PDB entry 7Y41 | electron microscopy, 4.10 A resolution (low resolution: residue-level contacts below are approximate; hydrogen-bond / salt-bridge calls are withheld) | chains A and e of the 33 polymer chains in the assembly

Chain A:
Molecule: 23S ribosomal RNA
Source organism: Mycolicibacterium smegmatis MC2 155
Sequence (3120 nucleotides; each row starts with the number of its first residue):
     1 UAAGUGUUUAAGGGCGCAUGGUGGAUGCCUUGGCACUGGGAGCCGAUGAA
    51 GGACGUAGGAGGCUGCGAUAAGCCUCGGGGAGCUGUCAACCGAGCGUUGA
   101 UCCGAGGAUGUCCGAAUGGGGAAACCCGGCACGAGUGAUGUCGUGUCACC
   151 AGGCGCUGAAUAUAUAGGCGUCUGGGGGGAACGCGGGGAAGUGAAACAUC
   201 UCAGUACCCGUAGGAAGAGAAAACAAAAUGUGAUUCCGUGAGUAGUGGCG
   251 AGCGAAAGCGGAGGAUGGCUAAACCGUAUGCAUGUGAUACCGGGUAGGGG
   301 UUGUGUGUGCGGGGUUGUGGGACCUAUCUUUCCGGCUCUACCUGGCUGGA
   351 GGGCAGUGAGAAAAUGUUGUGGUUAGCGGAAAUGGCUUGGGAUGGCCUGC
   401 CGUAGACGGUGAGAGCCCGGUACGUGAAAACCCGACGUCUGUCUUGAUGG
   451 UGUUCCCGAGUAGCAGCGGGCCCGUGGAAUCUGCUGUGAAUCUGCCGGGA
   501 CCACCCGGUAAGCCUGAAUACUUCCCAGUGACCGAUAGCGGAUUAGUACC
   551 GUGAGGGAAUGGUGAAAAGUACCCCGGGAGGGGAGUGAAAGAGUACCUGA
   601 AACCGUGCGCUUACAAUCCGUCAGAGCCCUCGACGUGUCGUGGGGUGAUG
   651 GCGUGCCUUUUGAAGAAUGAGCCUGCGAGUCAGGGACAUGUCGCGAGGUU
   701 AACCCGGGUGGGGUAGCCGCAGCGAAAGCGAGUCUGAAUAGGGCGUAUCC
   751 ACACAAGAGUGUGUGGUGUAGUGGUGUGUUCUGGACCCGAAGCGGAGUGA
   801 UCUACCCAUGGCCAGGGUGAAGCGCGGGUAAGACCGCGUGGAGGCCCGAA
   851 CCCACUUAGGUUGAAGACUGAGGGGAUGAGCUGUGGGUAGGGGUGAAAGG
   901 CCAAUCAAACUCCGUGAUAGCUGGUUCUCCCCGAAAUGCAUUUAGGUGCA
   951 GCGUCGCAUGUUUCUUGCCGGAGGUAGAGCUACUGGAUGGCCGAUGGGCC
  1001 CCACAGGGUUACUGACGUCAGCCAAACUCCGAAUGCCGGUAAGUCCAAGA
  1051 GUGCGGCAGUGAGACGGCGGGGGAUAAGCUCCGUGCGUCGAGAGGGAAAC
  1101 AGCCCAGAUCGCCGGCUAAGGCCCCUAAGCGUGUGCUAAGUGGAAAAGGA
  1151 UGUGCAGUCGCGAAGACAACCAGGAGGUUGGCUUAGAAGCAGCCACCCUU
  1201 GAAAGAGUGCGUAAUAGCUCACUGGUCAAGUGAUUGUGCGCCGAUAAUGU
  1251 AGCGGGGCUCAAGCACACCGCCGAAGCCGCGGCAGCCAACGUGUUGGCUG
  1301 GGUAGGGGAGCGUCCUGCAUCCGGUGAAGCCGCCGAGUGAUCGAGUGGUG
  1351 GAGGGUGUGGGAGUGAGAAUGCAGGCAUGAGUAGCGAUUAGGCAAGUGAG
  1401 AACCUUGCCCGCCGAAAGACCAAGGGUUCCUGGGCCAGGCCAGUCCGCCC
  1451 AGGGUGAGUCGGGACCUAAGGCGAGGCCGACAGGCGUAGUCGAUGGACAA
  1501 CGGGUUGAUAUUCCCGUACCCGUGUAUGUGCGUCCAUGAUGAAUCAGCGG
  1551 UACUAACCAUCCAAAACCACCGUGACCGCACCUUUCGGGGUGUGGCGUUG
  1601 GUGGGGCUGCAUGGGACCUUCGUUGGUAGUAGUCAAGCGAUGGGGUGACG
  1651 CAGGAAGGUAGCCGUACCGGUCAGUGGUAAUACCGGGGUAAGCCUGUAGG
  1701 GAGUCAGAUAGGUAAAUCCGUCUGGCAUAUAUCCUGAGAGGUGAUGCAUA
  1751 GCCGAGUGAGGCGAAUUCGGUGAUCCUAUGCUGCCGAGAAAAGCCUCUAG
  1801 CGAGGACAUACACGGCCCGUACCCCAAACCAACACAGGUGGUCAGGUAGA
  1851 GAAUACUAAGGCGUACGAGUGAACUAUGGUUAAGGAACUCGGCAAAAUGC
  1901 CCCCGUAACUUCGGGAGAAGGGGGACCCACAUGGCGUGUAAGCCUUUACG
  1951 GCCCAAGCGUGAGUGGGUGGCACAAACCAGUGAGAAGCGACUGUUUACUA
  2001 AAAACACAGGUCCGUGCGAAGUCGCAAGACGAUGUAUACGGACUGACGCC
  2051 UGCCCGGUGCUGGAAGGUUAAGAGGACCCGUUAACUCCCUUUGGGGGUGA
  2101 AGCGGAGAAUUUAAGCCCCAGUAAACGGCGGUGGUAACUAUAACCAUCCU
  2151 AAGGUAGCGAAAUUCCUUGUCGGGUAAGUUCCGACCUGCACGAAUGGCGU
  2201 AACGACUUCUCAACUGUCUCAACCAUAGACUCGGCGAAAUUGCACUACGA
  2251 GUAAAGAUGCUCGUUACGCGCGGCAGGACGAAAAGACCCCGGGACCUUCA
  2301 CUACAACUUGGUAUUGGUGCUCGAUACGGUUUGUGUAGGAUAGGUGGGAG
  2351 ACUGUGAAGCUCACACGCCAGUGUGGGUGGAGUCGUUGUUGAAAUACCAC
  2401 UCUGAUCGUAUUGGGCCUCUAACCUCGGACCGUAUAUCCGGUUCAGGGAC
  2451 AGUGCCUGGUGGGUAGUUUAACUGGGGCGGUUGCCUCCUAAAAUGUAACG
  2501 GAGGCGCCCAAAGGUUCCCUCAACCUGGACGGCAAUCAGGUGUUGAGUGU
  2551 AAGUGCACAAGGGAGCUUGACUGCGAGACGGACAUGUCGAGCAGGGACGA
  2601 AAGUCGGGACUAGUGAUCCGGCACCUCUGAGUGGAAGGGGUGUCGCUCAA
  2651 CGGAUAAAAGGUACCCCGGGGAUAACAGGCUGAUCUUCCCCAAGAGUCCA
  2701 UAUCGACGGGAUGGUUUGGCACCUCGAUGUCGGCUCGUCGCAUCCUGGGG
  2751 CUGGAGCAGGUCCCAAGGGUUGGGCUGUUCGCCCAUUAAAGCGGCACGCG
  2801 AGCUGGGUUUAGAACGUCGUGAGACAGUUCGGUCUCUAUCCGCCGCGCGC
  2851 GUCAGAAGCUUGAGGAAACCUGUCCCUAGUACGAGAGGACCGGGACGGAC
  2901 GAACCUCUGGUAUACCAGUUGUCCCACCAGGGGCACGGCUGGAUAGCCAC
  2951 GUUCGGACAGGAUAACCGCUGAAAGCAUCUAAGCGGGAAACCUCUUCCAA
  3001 GACCAGGCUUCUCACCCUCUAGGAGGGAUAAGGCCCCCCGCAGACCACGG
  3051 GAUUGAUAGACCAGACCUGGAAGCCUAGUAAUAGGUGCAGGGAACUGGCA
  3101 CUAACCGGCCGAAAACUUAC
Unresolved in the structure: 1
Metal / ion sites: Mg2+ site 1: G12, G13; Mg2+ site 2: C28, G1354; Mg2+ site 3: C43, G214; Mg2+ site 4 near G55 (its only coordinating residue here); Mg2+ site 5 near U69 (its only coordinating residue here); Mg2+ site 6 near U117 (its only coordinating residue here); Mg2+ site 7 near G152 (its only coordinating residue here); Mg2+ site 8: A159, U163; Mg2+ site 9: G191, U2467; Mg2+ site 10: G191, U192; Mg2+ site 11: A196, C197; Mg2+ site 12 near C202 (its only coordinating residue here); 278 more Mg2+ sites not listed
From the paper describing this entry:
  - contacts within the chain: A2003-A2162 (pi stacking)

Chain e:
Molecule: 50S ribosomal protein L35
Source organism: Mycolicibacterium smegmatis MC2 155
UniProtKB: A0QYU7 (RL35_MYCS2); numbering as in UniProt (aligned over 1-64)
Amino-acid sequence (64 residues; each row starts with the number of its first residue):
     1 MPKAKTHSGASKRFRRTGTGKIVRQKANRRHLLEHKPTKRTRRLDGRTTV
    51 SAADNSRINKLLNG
Unresolved in the structure: 1

How chain A and chain e interact:
Residue-residue contacts - 83 pairs, chain A then chain e:
  A241(A) - Lys3(e)
  G242(A) - Lys3(e)
  G242(A) - Lys5(e)
  G242(A) - Thr6(e)
  U243(A) - Thr6(e)
  U246(A) - Ser8(e)
  U246(A) - Lys12(e)
  G247(A) - Ser8(e)
  G247(A) - Lys12(e)
  C249(A) - Lys12(e)
  G250(A) - Arg13(e)
  A251(A) - His7(e)
  G252(A) - Ser8(e)
  C253(A) - Lys5(e)
  G254(A) - Lys5(e)
  A682(A) - Pro2(e)
  G683(A) - Pro2(e)
  G685(A) - Pro2(e)
  G685(A) - Ala4(e)
  A686(A) - Asn63(e)
  G722(A) - Gly18(e)
  C723(A) - Thr17(e)
  C723(A) - Gly18(e)
  G724(A) - Arg15(e)
  G724(A) - Arg47(e)
  A725(A) - Arg15(e)
  A725(A) - Arg47(e)
  G745(A) - Thr17(e)
  G745(A) - Thr19(e)
  G745(A) - Lys21(e)
  U746(A) - Thr19(e)
  U782(A) - Pro2(e)
  G948(A) - Arg57(e)
  C949(A) - Ala53(e)
  C949(A) - Asp54(e)
  C949(A) - Arg57(e)
  A950(A) - Ala53(e)
  U2572(A) - Thr38(e)
  G2573(A) - Thr38(e)
  C2574(A) - Arg42(e)
  G2575(A) - Arg42(e)
  A2582(A) - Ala53(e)
  C2583(A) - Ser51(e)
  C2583(A) - Asp54(e)
  A2584(A) - Arg24(e)
  U2585(A) - Arg24(e)
  U2585(A) - Lys26(e)
  U2585(A) - Ala27(e)
  U2585(A) - Asn28(e)
  G2586(A) - Arg40(e)
  G2586(A) - Leu44(e)
  U2587(A) - Arg40(e)
  U2587(A) - Arg43(e)
  C2588(A) - Arg43(e)
  G2589(A) - Lys39(e)
  G2606(A) - Lys39(e)
  G2606(A) - Arg42(e)
  G2607(A) - Lys39(e)
  U2614(A) - His35(e)
  G2615(A) - Leu32(e)
  G2615(A) - His35(e)
  G2615(A) - Lys36(e)
  A2616(A) - Ala27(e)
  A2616(A) - Asn28(e)
  A2616(A) - His31(e)
  A2616(A) - Leu32(e)
  U2617(A) - Arg13(e)
  U2617(A) - Ala27(e)
  U2617(A) - Asn28(e)
  U2617(A) - Arg29(e)
  U2617(A) - Arg30(e)
  C2618(A) - Arg13(e)
  C2618(A) - Arg30(e)
  G2642(A) - Arg29(e)
  U2643(A) - Leu33(e)
  C2644(A) - Arg30(e)
  C2644(A) - His31(e)
  C2644(A) - Leu32(e)
  C2644(A) - Leu33(e)
  C2644(A) - Glu34(e)
  G2645(A) - His31(e)
  G2645(A) - Leu32(e)
  C2646(A) - His31(e)
Also at the interface, not in a pair above, chain A (55 interface residues in all): C687, C744, U780, C1057, C2571, U2641
Also at the interface, not in a pair above, chain e (42 interface residues in all): Gln25, Pro37, Asn59, Lys60

Summary:
The interface between chain A and chain e involves 55 residues on one side and 42 on the other. The Mg2+ site
1 is built by G12(A) and G13(A). The Mg2+ site 2 is built by C28(A) and G1354(A). From the paper: contacts
within the chain involving A2162(A) and A2003(A).
Chain A is 23S ribosomal RNA and chain e is 50S ribosomal protein L35, both from Mycolicibacterium smegmatis
MC2 155; the structure, Mycobacterium smegmatis 50S ribosomal subunit from Log Phase of growth, was determined
by electron microscopy, deposited together with 7XAM.
